2RS3 - chains 3 and 4 of the 4 polymer chains in the assembly; structure by X-ray diffraction, 3.00 A resolution.

# Chain 3
Protein: Human rhinovirus 14 coat protein (subunit VP3)
From: Human rhinovirus 14
Reference sequence: P03303 (POLG_HRV14); residues 1-236 here correspond to UniProt positions 331-566 (UniProt number = residue number + 330)
Sequence (236 residues; numbered 1 to 236; the number before each row is that of its first residue):
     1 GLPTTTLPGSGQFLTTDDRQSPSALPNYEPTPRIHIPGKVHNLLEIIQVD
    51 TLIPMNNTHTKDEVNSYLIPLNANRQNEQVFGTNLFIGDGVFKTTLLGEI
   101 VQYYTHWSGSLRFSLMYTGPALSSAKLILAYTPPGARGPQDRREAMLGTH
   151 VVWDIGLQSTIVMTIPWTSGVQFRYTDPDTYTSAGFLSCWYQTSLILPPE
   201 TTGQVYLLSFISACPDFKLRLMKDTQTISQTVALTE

# Chain 4
Protein: Human rhinovirus 14 coat protein (subunit VP4)
From: Human rhinovirus 14
Reference sequence: P03303 (POLG_HRV14); residue numbers follow UniProt; this construct covers 1-68
Sequence (68 residues; numbered 1 to 68; the number before each row is that of its first residue):
     1 GAQVSTQKSGSHENQNILTNGSNQTFTVINYYKDAASTSSAGQSLSMDPS
    51 KFTEPVKDLMLKGAPALN
Not modelled in the structure: 1-28

# Chain 3 / chain 4 interface
Contacting residue pairs (32; chain 3 residue first):
  Asp18(3) with Ser39(4); Ser40(4), hydrogen bond (side chain-backbone)
  Arg19(3) with Ser39(4)
  Gln20(3) with Ile29(4); Asn30(4), hydrogen bond; Tyr31(4); Tyr32(4); Ser37(4)
  Ser21(3) with Tyr32(4); Ser37(4), hydrogen bond (backbone-side chain)
  Pro22(3) with Tyr32(4)
  Ser23(3) with Asp34(4); Ser37(4)
  Pro26(3) with Asp34(4)
  Asn27(3) with Asp34(4), hydrogen bond (backbone-side chain)
  Gly38(3) with Phe52(4)
  Lys39(3) with Lys51(4), hydrogen bond (backbone-side chain); Phe52(4)
  Val40(3) with Phe52(4), hydrophobic
  His41(3) with Ser44(4); Ser46(4); Met47(4)
  Asn42(3) with Met47(4)
  Glu45(3) with Met47(4); Asp48(4), hydrogen bond (side chain-backbone); Pro49(4)
  Gln48(3) with Thr53(4)
  Val49(3) with Phe52(4), hydrophobic; Thr53(4)
  Gln158(3) with Pro65(4); Ala66(4), hydrogen bond (side chain-backbone); Leu67(4), hydrogen bond (side chain-backbone)
Interface residues without a listed pair, chain 3 (20 interface residues in all): Leu25, Leu44, Leu157
Interface residues without a listed pair, chain 4 (21 interface residues in all): Thr38, Gln43

# Summary
Chain 3 and chain 4 form an interface of 20 and 21 residues respectively; the contacts include 8 hydrogen
bonds. Polar contacts include Asp18(3)-Ser40(4), Gln20(3)-Asn30(4) and Ser21(3)-Ser37(4).
Here chain 3 is Human rhinovirus 14 coat protein (subunit VP3) and chain 4 is Human rhinovirus 14 coat protein
(subunit VP4), both from Human rhinovirus 14. Entry 2RS3 (Structural analysis of antiviral agents that
interact with the capsid of human rhinoviruses) was determined by X-ray diffraction, deposited together with
1R08, 2R04, 2R06, 2R07, 2RM2, 2RR1, 2RS1 and 2RS5.
